Entry 3UEZ (X-ray diffraction, 3.41 A resolution); this record covers chains A and D of the 4 polymer chains in the assembly.

== Chain A (and D) ==
Name: Secreted protein BARF1
Organism: Human herpesvirus 4
Notes: chain D of this document is another copy of the same molecule, construct and numbering; everything in this record applies to it too
UniProtKB: P03228 (BARF1_EBVB9); residue numbers follow UniProt; this construct covers 21-221
Sequence (208 residues; row label = number of the first residue in the row):
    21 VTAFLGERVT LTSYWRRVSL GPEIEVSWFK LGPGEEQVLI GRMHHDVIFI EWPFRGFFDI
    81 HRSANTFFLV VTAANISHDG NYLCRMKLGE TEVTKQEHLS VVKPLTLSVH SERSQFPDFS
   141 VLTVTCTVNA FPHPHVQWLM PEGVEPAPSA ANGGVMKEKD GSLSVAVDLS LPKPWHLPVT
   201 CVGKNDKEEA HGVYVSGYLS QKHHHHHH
Disordered / not traced: 161-174, 220-228 (chain D: 161-174, 221-228)
Construct notes: engineered mutation S169 (Thr in P03228); expression tag (222-228)
Cystine bridges: C146-C201
Covalent attachments: N-acetylglucosamine (NAG) linked to N95
Curated features (UniProtKB/Swiss-Prot):
  - glycosylation: N95 (N-linked (GlcNAc...) asparagine)

== Chain A / chain D interface ==
Residue-residue contacts - 19 pairs, chain A then chain D:
  G26(A) - W72(D)
  G26(A) - R75(D)  hydrogen bond (backbone-side chain)
  R28(A) - I68(D)
  R28(A) - R75(D)
  R28(A) - D79(D)  salt bridge
  R28(A) - I80(D)  hydrogen bond (side chain-backbone)
  I68(A) - R28(D)
  W72(A) - G26(D)
  R75(A) - G26(D)  hydrogen bond (side chain-backbone)
  R75(A) - R28(D)
  R75(A) - T92(D)  hydrogen bond (side chain-backbone)
  G76(A) - G76(D)
  D79(A) - R28(D)  salt bridge
  D79(A) - V90(D)
  I80(A) - R28(D)  hydrogen bond (backbone-side chain)
  H81(A) - H81(D)  hydrogen bond
  S83(A) - S83(D)
  V90(A) - D79(D)
  T92(A) - R75(D)  hydrogen bond (backbone-side chain)
Other interface residues (no listed pair), chain A (15 interface residues in all): E27, R82, A93
Other interface residues (no listed pair), chain D (15 interface residues in all): E27, R82, A93

== Summary ==
The chain A/chain D interface involves 15 residues from each chain, with 7 hydrogen bonds and 2 salt bridges.
Polar contacts include R28(A)-D79(D), G26(A)-R75(D) and R28(A)-I80(D). N-acetylglucosamine is covalently
linked to N95(A).
Chain A and chain D are both Secreted protein BARF1 (Human herpesvirus 4); the structure, Crystal structure of
the human Colony-Stimulating Factor 1 (hCSF-1) cytokine in complex with the viral receptor ..., was determined
by X-ray diffraction, deposited together with 3UF2, 3UF5, 4ADF and 4ADQ.
